Entry 4X7F (X-ray diffraction, 1.70 A resolution); this record covers chains A and B of the 4 polymer chains in the assembly.

Chain A (and B):
Protein: Capsid protein
Organism: Norwalk virus
Notes: fragment: vhh; chain B of this document is another copy of the same molecule, construct and numbering; everything in this record applies to it too
UniProtKB: Q5F4T5 (Q5F4T5_9CALI); numbering as in UniProt (aligned over 224-538)
Chain sequence (315 residues; row label = number of the first residue in the row):
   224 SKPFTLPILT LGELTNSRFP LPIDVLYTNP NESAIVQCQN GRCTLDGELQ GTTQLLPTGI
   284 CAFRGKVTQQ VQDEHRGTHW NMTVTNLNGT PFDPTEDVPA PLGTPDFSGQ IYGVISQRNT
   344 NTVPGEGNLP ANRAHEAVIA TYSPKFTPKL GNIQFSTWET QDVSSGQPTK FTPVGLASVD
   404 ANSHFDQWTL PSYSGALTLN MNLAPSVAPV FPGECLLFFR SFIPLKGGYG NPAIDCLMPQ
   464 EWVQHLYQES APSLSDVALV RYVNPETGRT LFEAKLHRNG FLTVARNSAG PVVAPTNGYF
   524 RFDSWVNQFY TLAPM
Disordered / not traced: 224, 346-350, 419-420 (chain B: 295-297, 300, 344-351)

Interface between chain A and chain B:
Residue-residue contacts - 90 pairs, chain A then chain B:
  Pro230(A) - Gln471(B)
  Ile231(A) - Gln471(B)  hydrogen bond (backbone-side chain)
  Leu232(A) - Leu278(B)  hydrophobic
  Leu232(A) - Gln471(B)
  Gly235(A) - Leu279(B)
  Glu236(A) - Leu278(B)
  Glu236(A) - Leu279(B)
  Glu236(A) - Tyr470(B)
  Leu237(A) - Leu279(B)
  Thr238(A) - Leu279(B)
  Thr238(A) - Pro280(B)
  Thr238(A) - Thr281(B)
  Pro243(A) - Thr281(B)
  Leu244(A) - Thr281(B)
  Pro245(A) - Thr281(B)
  Leu278(A) - Leu232(B)  hydrophobic
  Leu278(A) - Glu236(B)
  Leu279(A) - Gly235(B)
  Leu279(A) - Glu236(B)
  Leu279(A) - Leu237(B)
  Leu279(A) - Thr238(B)
  Pro280(A) - Thr238(B)
  Pro280(A) - Pro280(B)  hydrophobic
  Pro280(A) - Glu464(B)
  Thr281(A) - Thr238(B)
  Thr281(A) - Pro243(B)
  Thr281(A) - Leu244(B)
  Thr281(A) - Pro245(B)
  Tyr335(A) - Val337(B)
  Val337(A) - Tyr335(B)
  Ser339(A) - Pro447(B)
  Arg341(A) - Phe445(B)
  Arg341(A) - Ile446(B)  hydrogen bond (side chain-backbone)
  Arg341(A) - Pro447(B)
  Arg341(A) - Leu448(B)
  Arg341(A) - Gly453(B)  hydrogen bond (side chain-backbone)
  Arg341(A) - Asn454(B)  hydrogen bond
  Arg341(A) - Pro455(B)  hydrogen bond (side chain-backbone)
  Leu352(A) - Tyr452(B)
  Leu352(A) - Gly453(B)
  Leu352(A) - Asn454(B)
  Pro353(A) - Gly451(B)
  Pro353(A) - Tyr452(B)
  Pro353(A) - Gly453(B)  hydrogen bond (backbone-backbone)
  Ala354(A) - Gly451(B)
  Ala354(A) - Tyr452(B)
  Asn355(A) - Leu448(B)
  Asn355(A) - Gly450(B)
  Asn355(A) - Gly451(B)  hydrogen bond (backbone-backbone)
  Asn355(A) - Tyr452(B)
  Asn355(A) - Gly453(B)  hydrogen bond (side chain-backbone)
  Arg356(A) - Leu448(B)
  Arg356(A) - Lys449(B)
  Ala357(A) - Leu448(B)
  Ala357(A) - Lys449(B)  hydrogen bond (backbone-side chain)
  His358(A) - Lys449(B)
  Glu359(A) - Glu359(B)
  Lys393(A) - Leu244(B)
  Lys393(A) - Pro447(B)
  Val397(A) - Val337(B)  hydrophobic
  Ile446(A) - Arg341(B)  hydrogen bond (backbone-side chain)
  Pro447(A) - Ser339(B)
  Pro447(A) - Arg341(B)
  Pro447(A) - Lys393(B)
  Leu448(A) - Arg341(B)
  Leu448(A) - Asn355(B)
  Leu448(A) - Arg356(B)
  Leu448(A) - Ala357(B)
  Lys449(A) - Arg356(B)
  Lys449(A) - Ala357(B)  hydrogen bond (side chain-backbone)
  Lys449(A) - His358(B)
  Gly450(A) - Asn355(B)
  Gly451(A) - Pro353(B)
  Gly451(A) - Ala354(B)
  Gly451(A) - Asn355(B)  hydrogen bond (backbone-backbone)
  Tyr452(A) - Leu352(B)
  Tyr452(A) - Pro353(B)
  Tyr452(A) - Ala354(B)  hydrophobic
  Tyr452(A) - Asn355(B)
  Gly453(A) - Arg341(B)  hydrogen bond (backbone-side chain)
  Gly453(A) - Leu352(B)
  Gly453(A) - Pro353(B)  hydrogen bond (backbone-backbone)
  Gly453(A) - Asn355(B)  hydrogen bond (backbone-side chain)
  Asn454(A) - Arg341(B)  hydrogen bond
  Pro455(A) - Arg341(B)  hydrogen bond (backbone-side chain)
  Glu464(A) - Pro280(B)
  Gln467(A) - Gln467(B)
  Gln471(A) - Pro230(B)
  Gln471(A) - Ile231(B)  hydrogen bond (side chain-backbone)
  Gln471(A) - Leu232(B)
Other interface residues (no listed pair), chain A (44 interface residues in all): Thr395, Phe445, Tyr470
Other interface residues (no listed pair), chain B (44 interface residues in all): Thr395, Val397

In short:
The chain A/chain B interface involves 44 residues from each chain, with 18 hydrogen bonds. Among the polar
pairs are Ile231(A)-Gln471(B), Arg341(A)-Ile446(B) and Arg341(A)-Gly453(B).
Both chains are Capsid protein (Norwalk virus). Entry 4X7F (Crystal structure of norovirus GII.10 P domain in
complex with Nano-25) was determined by X-ray diffraction, deposited together with 4X7C, 4X7D and 4X7E.
